7PDY - chains A and B; structure by X-ray diffraction, 2.54 A resolution.

# Chain A
Protein: MHC class II alpha chain
Organism: Gallus gallus
UniProtKB: Q4U5Z6 (Q4U5Z6_CHICK); residues 5-192 here correspond to UniProt positions 27-214 (UniProt number = residue number + 22)
Chain sequence (191 residues; numbered 2 to 192; the number before each row is that of its first residue):
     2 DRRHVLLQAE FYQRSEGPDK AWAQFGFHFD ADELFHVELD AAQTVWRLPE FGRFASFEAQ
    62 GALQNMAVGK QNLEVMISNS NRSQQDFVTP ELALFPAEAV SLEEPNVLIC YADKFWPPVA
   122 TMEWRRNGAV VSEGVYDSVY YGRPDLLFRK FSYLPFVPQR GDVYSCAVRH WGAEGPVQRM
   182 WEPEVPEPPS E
Disordered / not traced: 2, 190-192
Construct notes: expression tag (2-4)
Cystine bridges: Cys111-Cys167
Covalently attached groups: N-acetylglucosamine (NAG) linked to Asn82

# Chain B
Protein: 38 kDa phosphoprotein, MHC class II beta chain
Organism: Marek's disease herpesvirus (strain MD11/75C/R2)
UniProtKB: chimeric construct of P68348, Q4U5Z9: residues -26 to -12 from P68348 (VP38_GAHVN) positions 171-185 (UniProt number = residue number + 197); residues 6-197 from Q4U5Z9 positions 33-224 (UniProt number = residue number + 27)
Chain sequence (225 residues; each row starts with the number of its first residue; note: 2 numbers in that range are skipped by the numbering (no residue carries them; nothing is unmodelled there); numbers below 1 keep their minus sign (Asp-29 is residue -29)):
   -29 DRPAVVHSVR ALMLAERQ
    -9 GGGGSGGGGS GGGGSFFYGK IGECHYLNGT ERVRFLDRQI YNRQQFAHFD SDVGKFVADT
    51 PLGEPQAEYW NSNAELLENL MNEVDRVCRH NYGILESFTV QRSVEPKVRV SALQSGSLPE
   111 TDRLACYVTG FYPPEIEVKW FLNGREETER VVSTDVMQNG DWTYQVLVVL ETVPRRGDSY
   171 VCRVEHASLR QPISQAWEPP ADAGRSK
Disordered / not traced: -29 to -28, -9 to 2, 191-197
Construct notes: expression tag (-29 to -27); linker (-9 to 5)
Cystine bridges: Cys14-Cys78, Cys116-Cys172

# Interface between chain A and chain B
Pairs across the interface (146):
  Arg3(A) - Asn18(B)
  Arg3(A) - Glu125(B)  salt bridge
  Arg4(A) - Tyr16(B)
  Arg4(A) - Leu17(B)
  His5(A) - His15(B)
  His5(A) - Tyr16(B)  hydrogen bond (backbone-backbone)
  His5(A) - Val90(B)
  Val6(A) - Cys14(B)
  Val6(A) - His15(B)
  Leu7(A) - Gly12(B)
  Leu7(A) - Glu13(B)
  Leu7(A) - Cys14(B)  hydrogen bond (backbone-backbone)
  Leu7(A) - Tyr16(B)  hydrophobic
  Leu7(A) - Asn81(B)
  Leu7(A) - Leu85(B)  hydrophobic
  Leu8(A) - Ile11(B)  hydrophobic
  Leu8(A) - Gly12(B)
  Leu8(A) - Glu13(B)
  Gln9(A) - Ser-22(B)
  Gln9(A) - Val-21(B)  hydrogen bond (side chain-backbone)
  Gln9(A) - Lys10(B)
  Gln9(A) - Ile11(B)
  Gln9(A) - Gly12(B)  hydrogen bond (backbone-backbone)
  Ala10(A) - Lys10(B)
  Glu11(A) - Gly9(B)
  Glu11(A) - Lys10(B)  hydrogen bond (backbone-backbone)
  Phe12(A) - Phe7(B)  hydrophobic
  Phe12(A) - Tyr8(B)
  Tyr13(A) - Phe7(B)
  Tyr13(A) - Tyr8(B)  hydrogen bond (backbone-backbone)
  Gln14(A) - Phe6(B)
  Arg15(A) - Ser5(B)
  Arg15(A) - Phe6(B)  hydrogen bond (backbone-backbone)
  Ser16(A) - Gly4(B)
  Ser16(A) - Ser5(B)
  Glu17(A) - Gly4(B)  hydrogen bond (backbone-backbone)
  Gly18(A) - Gly3(B)
  Gly18(A) - Gly4(B)
  Phe28(A) - Val-24(B)  hydrophobic
  Phe28(A) - His-23(B)
  Phe28(A) - Asn81(B)
  Phe30(A) - Thr89(B)
  Phe30(A) - Val90(B)  hydrophobic
  Phe30(A) - Tyr122(B)
  Phe30(A) - Trp152(B)  hydrophobic
  Ala32(A) - Gln148(B)  hydrogen bond (backbone-side chain)
  Asp33(A) - Tyr122(B)
  Asp33(A) - Gln148(B)  hydrogen bond
  Asp33(A) - Trp152(B)
  Asp33(A) - Tyr154(B)  hydrogen bond
  Glu34(A) - Trp152(B)  hydrogen bond (backbone-side chain)
  Leu35(A) - Leu85(B)  hydrophobic
  Leu35(A) - Phe88(B)  hydrophobic
  Leu35(A) - Thr89(B)
  Leu35(A) - Trp152(B)  hydrophobic
  Arg48(A) - Gly150(B)  hydrogen bond (side chain-backbone)
  Arg48(A) - Asp151(B)
  Leu49(A) - Arg92(B)
  Leu49(A) - Asp151(B)
  Phe52(A) - Phe88(B)  hydrophobic
  Phe52(A) - Trp152(B)
  Gly53(A) - Pro-27(B)
  Arg54(A) - Pro-27(B)
  Phe55(A) - Ala-26(B)
  Phe55(A) - Phe88(B)  hydrophobic
  Ala56(A) - Pro-27(B)
  Ala56(A) - Ala-26(B)
  Ala56(A) - Ile84(B)  hydrophobic
  Ser57(A) - Pro-27(B)
  Ser57(A) - Ala-26(B)  hydrogen bond (backbone-backbone)
  Ser57(A) - Val-25(B)
  Ser57(A) - Val-24(B)  hydrogen bond (backbone-backbone)
  Phe58(A) - Val-24(B)
  Phe58(A) - Ser-22(B)
  Asn66(A) - Val-21(B)  hydrogen bond (side chain-backbone)
  Asn66(A) - Arg-20(B)
  Asn66(A) - Ala-19(B)  hydrogen bond (side chain-backbone)
  Val69(A) - Ala-19(B)  hydrophobic
  Val69(A) - Met-17(B)
  Gly70(A) - Tyr8(B)
  Gln72(A) - Leu-16(B)
  Asn73(A) - Leu-16(B)
  Asn73(A) - Ala-15(B)  hydrogen bond (side chain-backbone)
  Asn73(A) - Tyr8(B)  hydrogen bond
  Leu74(A) - Phe6(B)
  Leu74(A) - Tyr8(B)  hydrophobic
  Val76(A) - Ala-15(B)
  Val76(A) - Glu-14(B)
  Val76(A) - Arg-13(B)
  Met77(A) - Tyr31(B)  hydrophobic
  Met77(A) - Leu52(B)  hydrophobic
  Ile78(A) - Phe6(B)  hydrophobic
  Ile78(A) - Tyr31(B)
  Asn80(A) - Glu-14(B)  hydrogen bond (side chain-backbone)
  Asn80(A) - Arg-13(B)
  Asn80(A) - Gln-12(B)  hydrogen bond (side chain-backbone)
  Asn80(A) - Leu52(B)
  Asn80(A) - Gln56(B)
  Ser81(A) - Tyr31(B)  hydrogen bond
  Ser81(A) - Leu52(B)
  Arg83(A) - Phe6(B)
  Ser84(A) - Tyr31(B)  hydrogen bond (backbone-side chain)
  Ser84(A) - Asn32(B)  hydrogen bond (backbone-side chain)
  Gln85(A) - Gly4(B)
  Gln85(A) - Ser5(B)  hydrogen bond (side chain-backbone)
  Gln85(A) - Phe6(B)
  Gln85(A) - Asn32(B)
  Gln86(A) - Asn32(B)
  Gln86(A) - Arg33(B)  hydrogen bond (side chain-backbone)
  Gln86(A) - Gln34(B)
  Phe88(A) - Ser5(B)
  Val89(A) - Arg33(B)
  Phe96(A) - Met147(B)  hydrophobic
  Phe96(A) - Gln148(B)
  Phe96(A) - Asn149(B)
  Phe96(A) - Gln155(B)
  Pro97(A) - Gln155(B)  hydrogen bond (backbone-side chain)
  Ala98(A) - Thr119(B)
  Ala98(A) - Gln155(B)  hydrogen bond (backbone-side chain)
  Glu99(A) - Lys97(B)  salt bridge
  Glu99(A) - Thr119(B)  hydrogen bond
  Ala100(A) - Arg99(B)
  Ala100(A) - Tyr117(B)  hydrophobic
  Val101(A) - Arg99(B)  hydrogen bond (backbone-side chain)
  Ser102(A) - Arg99(B)  hydrogen bond
  Ile110(A) - Asn149(B)
  Tyr112(A) - Met147(B)
  Trp117(A) - Phe7(B)  hydrophobic
  Trp117(A) - Asn32(B)
  Trp117(A) - Arg33(B)
  Pro119(A) - Phe7(B)  hydrophobic
  Tyr142(A) - Gly150(B)
  Asp146(A) - Arg33(B)  hydrogen bond (backbone-side chain)
  Leu147(A) - Ile11(B)  hydrophobic
  Leu147(A) - Ile30(B)  hydrophobic
  Leu147(A) - Arg33(B)
  Leu148(A) - Arg33(B)
  Phe149(A) - Phe7(B)  hydrophobic
  Arg150(A) - Gln148(B)  hydrogen bond
  Phe152(A) - Gln148(B)
  Phe152(A) - Asn149(B)
  Phe152(A) - Gly150(B)
  Tyr154(A) - Asn149(B)  hydrogen bond (side chain-backbone)
  Tyr154(A) - Gly150(B)
  Tyr154(A) - Asp151(B)
  Glu188(A) - Gln104(B)
Interface residues without a listed pair, chain A (77 interface residues in all): Phe26, Asp31, Phe36, Trp47, Glu59, Gly62, Arg144, Trp172, Pro187
Interface residues without a listed pair, chain B (62 interface residues in all): Gln35, Phe36

# Summary
Chain A and chain B form an interface of 77 and 62 residues respectively, with 34 hydrogen bonds and 2 salt
bridges. Among the polar pairs are Arg3(A)-Glu125(B), Glu99(A)-Lys97(B) and Gln9(A)-Val-21(B).
N-acetylglucosamine is covalently linked to Asn82(A).
Here chain A is MHC class II alpha chain (Gallus gallus) and chain B is 38 kDa phosphoprotein, MHC class II
beta chain (Marek's disease herpesvirus (strain MD11/75C/R2)). Entry 7PDY (A viral peptide from Marek's
disease virus bound to chicken MHC-II molecule) was determined by X-ray diffraction.
